PDB entry 1PL4 | X-ray diffraction, 1.47 A resolution | chains C and D of the 4 polymer chains in the assembly

== Chain C (and D) ==
Protein: Superoxide dismutase [Mn], mitochondrial
Organism: Homo sapiens
Notes: EC 1.15.1.1; chain D of this document is another copy of the same molecule, construct and numbering; everything in this record applies to it too
UniProtKB: P04179 (SODM_HUMAN); residues 1-198 here correspond to UniProt positions 25-222 (UniProt number = residue number + 24)
Chain sequence (198 residues; row label = number of the first residue in the row):
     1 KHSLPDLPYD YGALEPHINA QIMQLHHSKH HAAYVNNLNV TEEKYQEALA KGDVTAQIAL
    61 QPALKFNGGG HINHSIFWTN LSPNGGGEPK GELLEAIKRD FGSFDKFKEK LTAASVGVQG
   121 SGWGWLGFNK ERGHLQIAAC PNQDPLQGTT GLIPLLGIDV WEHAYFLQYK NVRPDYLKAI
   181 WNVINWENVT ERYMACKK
Unresolved in the structure: 198
Construct notes: engineered mutation Phe166 (Tyr190 in P04179)
Ion coordination: Mn2+: His26, His74, Asp159, His163
Swiss-Prot annotation at these positions:
  - binding site (Mn(2+)): His26, His74, Asp159, His163
  - modified residue: Tyr34 (3'-nitrotyrosine), Lys44 (N6-acetyllysine), Lys51 (N6-acetyllysine), Lys90 (N6-acetyllysine), Lys98 (N6-acetyllysine), Lys106 (N6-acetyllysine), Lys178 (N6-acetyllysine)

== Interface between chain C and chain D ==
Residue-residue contacts - 37 pairs, chain C then chain D:
  Gln21(C) - Lys170(D)
  Leu25(C) - Lys170(D)
  Leu25(C) - Asn171(D)
  Lys29(C) - Asn171(D)
  His30(C) - Glu162(D)
  His30(C) - Asn171(D)  hydrogen bond
  Pro62(C) - Gln119(D)
  Phe66(C) - Gln119(D)
  Phe66(C) - Gly120(D)
  Gln119(C) - Pro62(D)
  Gln119(C) - Phe66(D)
  Gln119(C) - Asn142(D)
  Gly120(C) - Phe66(D)
  Gly120(C) - Ser121(D)
  Gly120(C) - Asn142(D)
  Gly120(C) - Trp161(D)
  Ser121(C) - Gly120(D)
  Ser121(C) - Ser121(D)  hydrogen bond
  Asn142(C) - Gln119(D)
  Asn142(C) - Gly120(D)
  Trp161(C) - Gly120(D)
  Trp161(C) - Glu162(D)
  Glu162(C) - His30(D)
  Glu162(C) - Trp161(D)
  Glu162(C) - Glu162(D)  hydrogen bond (side chain-backbone)
  Glu162(C) - His163(D)  salt bridge
  His163(C) - Glu162(D)  salt bridge
  His163(C) - Phe166(D)
  Phe166(C) - His163(D)
  Phe166(C) - Leu167(D)  hydrophobic
  Leu167(C) - Phe166(D)  hydrophobic
  Leu167(C) - Leu167(D)  hydrophobic
  Lys170(C) - Gln21(D)
  Lys170(C) - Leu25(D)
  Asn171(C) - Leu25(D)
  Asn171(C) - Lys29(D)
  Asn171(C) - His30(D)  hydrogen bond
Interface residues without a listed pair, chain C (18 interface residues in all): Ala63
Interface residues without a listed pair, chain D (18 interface residues in all): Ala63

== Summary ==
Chain C and chain D each contribute 18 residues to their interface, with 4 hydrogen bonds and 2 salt bridges.
Polar contacts include Glu162(C)-His163(D), His30(C)-Asn171(D) and Ser121(C)-Ser121(D). His26(C), His74(C),
Asp159(C) and His163(C) coordinate Mn2+. UniProt lists 4 Mn2+-binding residues on chain C.
Both chains are Superoxide dismutase [Mn], mitochondrial (Homo sapiens). Entry 1PL4 (Crystal Structure of
human MnSOD Y166F mutant) was determined by X-ray diffraction, deposited together with 1PM9.
